7SCC - chains AM and AQ of the 36 polymer chains in the assembly; structure by electron microscopy, 2.60 A resolution.

Chain AM:
Molecule: Allophycocyanin beta chain
Organism: Synechocystis sp. PCC 6803 substr. Kazusa
UniProtKB: Q01952 (APCB_SYNY3); numbering as in UniProt (aligned over 1-161)
Amino-acid sequence (161 residues; each row starts with the number of its first residue):
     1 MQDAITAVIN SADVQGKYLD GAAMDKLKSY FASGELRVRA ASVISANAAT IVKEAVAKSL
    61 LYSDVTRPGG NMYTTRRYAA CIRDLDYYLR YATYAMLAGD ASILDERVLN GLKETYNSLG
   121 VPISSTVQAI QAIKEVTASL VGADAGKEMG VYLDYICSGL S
Swiss-Prot annotation at these positions:
  - binding site ((2R,3E)-phycocyanobilin): C81
  - modified residue: N71 (N4-methylasparagine)
Covalent attachments: phycocyanobilin (CYC) linked to C81
Ligand contacts:
  - phycocyanobilin (CYC), molecule 1: L60, V65, N71, M72, R76, R77, A80, R83, D84, L85, Y87, Y88, Y91, R107, V108, L112, T115, Y116, L119, V121, P122, S125, T126, A129
  - phycocyanobilin (CYC), molecule 2: L61, Y62, T66, Y73, T74, T75, Y78

Chain AQ:
Molecule: Phycobiliprotein ApcE
Organism: Synechocystis sp. PCC 6803 substr. Kazusa
Notes: EC 4.-.-.-
UniProtKB: Q55544 (APCE_SYNY3); numbering as in UniProt (aligned over 1-896)
Amino-acid sequence (896 residues; each row starts with the number of its first residue):
     1 MSVKASGGSS LARPQLYQTV PVSAISQAEQ QDRFLEGSEL NELTAYFQSG ALRLEIAETL
    61 TQNADLIVSR AANRIFTGGS PLSYLEKPVE RQPALVGASS DSRNGSVTYA ESNGSGGLFG
   121 GLRSVFSSTG PIPPGFRPIN IARYGPSNMQ KSLRDMSWFL RYTTYAIVAG DPNIIVVNTR
   181 GLKEVIENAC SIDATIVAIQ EMRAASADYF RNNAQAKEIV LQYFDILLSE FKAPTPANKV
   241 RQGPSNDIQG LELPQSYFNA AAKRQKYAMK PGLSALEKNA VIKAAYRQIF ERDITKAYSQ
   301 SISYLESQVR NGDISMKEFV RRLAKSPLYR KQFFEPFINS RALELAFRHI LGRGPSSREE
   361 VQKYFSIVSS GGLPALVDAL VDSQEYADYF GEETVPYLRG LGVEAQECRN WGMQQDLFSY
   421 SAPFRKVPQF ITTFAQYDRP LPDQHVYGSG NDPLEIQFGA IFPKETRNPS KRPAPFNKDT
   481 KRILIHRGPA VNNQVGNPSA VGEFPGSLGA KVFRLNGGLP GAKVGKNTGT SVKFGESSTQ
   541 ALIRAAYRQV FGRDLYEGQR LSVAEIQLEN GDISVREFIK RLAKSELFLK LYWAPHYVCK
   601 AIEYMHRRLL GRPTYGRQEM NQYFDIASKQ GFYAVVEAMI DSKEYSDAFG EDTVPYERYL
   661 TPGGLQMRSA RVGSLREDIG QRVDKEVTPR FVELGQVSAI RTEPEIAYRS NQGVTRQRQQ
   721 TKVFKLVSTY DKVAVKNAIR AAYRQVFERD LEPYIINSEF TALESKLSNN EINVKEFIEG
   781 LGTSELYMKE FYAPYPNTKV IEMGTKHFLG RAPLNQKEIQ QYNQILASQG LKAFIGAMVN
   841 GMEYLQTFGE DTVPYRRFPT LPAANFPNTE RLYNKLTKQD KELVVPSFTP VVKVGG
Disordered / not traced: 1-686, 896
Swiss-Prot annotation at these positions:
  - binding site ((2R,3E)-phycocyanobilin): C190
Ligand contacts:
  - phycocyanobilin (CYC), molecule 1: G713, V714, R718, P859, T860, L861, P862, A863, F866
  - phycocyanobilin (CYC), molecule 2: R749, Y754, L876, T877, K878
  - phycocyanobilin (CYC), molecule 3: A762, S765, K766, S768, N769
  - phycocyanobilin (CYC), molecule 4: P796, N797, T798, Q816, I819, Q820, N823

Interface between chain AM and chain AQ:
Contacting residue pairs (28; chain AM residue first):
  M1(AM) - Q720(AQ)  hydrogen bond (backbone-side chain)
  Q2(AM) - S710(AQ)  hydrogen bond
  Q2(AM) - R716(AQ)
  N10(AM) - S710(AQ)
  N10(AM) - R716(AQ)
  S11(AM) - I706(AQ)
  V14(AM) - I706(AQ)  hydrophobic
  V14(AM) - R709(AQ)
  V14(AM) - S710(AQ)
  Q15(AM) - V697(AQ)
  Q15(AM) - R701(AQ)
  Q15(AM) - I706(AQ)
  A79(AM) - P753(AQ)  hydrophobic
  R83(AM) - Y754(AQ)  hydrogen bond
  Y87(AM) - D750(AQ)
  E106(AM) - Q717(AQ)  hydrogen bond
  R107(AM) - Q717(AQ)
  R107(AM) - Q720(AQ)
  N110(AM) - N874(AQ)  hydrogen bond (side chain-backbone)
  N110(AM) - L876(AQ)
  G111(AM) - L876(AQ)
  G111(AM) - Q879(AQ)
  L112(AM) - L876(AQ)
  E114(AM) - Q879(AQ)  hydrogen bond
  T115(AM) - L876(AQ)
  T115(AM) - T877(AQ)
  T115(AM) - Q879(AQ)
  S118(AM) - Q879(AQ)  hydrogen bond (side chain-backbone)
Also at the interface, not in a pair above, chain AM (21 interface residues in all): G16, A80, V108, L119
Also at the interface, not in a pair above, chain AQ (20 interface residues in all): G695, N711, R749, K878, D880

Summary:
21 residues of chain AM face 20 of chain AQ across their interface, with 7 hydrogen bonds. Among the polar
pairs are M1(AM)-Q720(AQ), Q2(AM)-S710(AQ) and R83(AM)-Y754(AQ). Bound to chain AM: phycocyanobilin. Ligands
of chain AQ: 4 copies of phycocyanobilin. Phycocyanobilin is covalently linked to C81(AM).
Here chain AM is Allophycocyanin beta chain and chain AQ is Phycobiliprotein ApcE, both from Synechocystis sp.
PCC 6803 substr. Kazusa. Entry 7SCC (T-cylinder of Synechocystis PCC 6803 Phycobilisome, complex with OCP -
local refinement) was determined by electron microscopy together with 7SC7, 7SC9 and 7SCB from the same study.
